Entry 7QPG (electron microscopy, 3.90 A resolution); this record covers chains C and X of the 6 polymer chains in the assembly.

[Chain C]
Name: Protein zwilch homolog
Source organism: Homo sapiens
UniProt: Q9H900 (ZWILC_HUMAN); residues 1-591 here = UniProt positions 1-591
Chain sequence (591 residues; row label = number of the first residue in the row):
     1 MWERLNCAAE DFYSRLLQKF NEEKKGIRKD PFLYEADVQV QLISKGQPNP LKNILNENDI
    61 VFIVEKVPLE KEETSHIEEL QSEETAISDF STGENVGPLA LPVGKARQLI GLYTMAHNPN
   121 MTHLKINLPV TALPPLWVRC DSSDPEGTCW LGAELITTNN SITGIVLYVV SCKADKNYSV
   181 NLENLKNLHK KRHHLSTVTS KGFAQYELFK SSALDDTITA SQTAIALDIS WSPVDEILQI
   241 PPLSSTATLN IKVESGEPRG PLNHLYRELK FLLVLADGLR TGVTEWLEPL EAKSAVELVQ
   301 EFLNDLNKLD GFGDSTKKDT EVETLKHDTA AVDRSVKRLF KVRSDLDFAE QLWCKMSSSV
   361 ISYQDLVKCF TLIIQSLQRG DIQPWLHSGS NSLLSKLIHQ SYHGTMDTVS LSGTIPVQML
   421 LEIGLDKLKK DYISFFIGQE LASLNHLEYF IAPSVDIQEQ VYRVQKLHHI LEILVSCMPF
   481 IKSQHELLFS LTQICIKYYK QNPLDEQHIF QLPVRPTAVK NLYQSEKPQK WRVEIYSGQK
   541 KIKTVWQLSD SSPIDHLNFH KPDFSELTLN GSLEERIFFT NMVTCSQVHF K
Reported in the primary citation:
  - mutagenesis - E422A/D426A: unchanged binding to Spindly

[Chain X]
Name: Centromere/kinetochore protein zw10 homolog
Source organism: Homo sapiens
UniProt: O43264 (ZW10_HUMAN); residues 1-779 here = UniProt positions 1-779
Chain sequence (779 residues; row label = number of the first residue in the row):
     1 MASFVTEVLA HSGRLEKEDL GTRISRLTRR VEEIKGEVCN MISKKYSEFL PSMQSAQGLI
    61 TQVDKLSEDI DLLKSRIESE VRRDLHVSTG EFTDLKQQLE RDSVVLSLLK QLQEFSTAIE
   121 EYNCALTEKK YVTGAQRLEE AQKCLKLLKS RKCFDLKILK SLSMELTIQK QNILYHLGEE
   181 WQKLIVWKFP PSKDTSSLES YLQTELHLYT EQSHKEEKTP MPPISSVLLA FSVLGELHSK
   241 LKSFGQMLLK YILRPLASCP SLHAVIESQP NIVIIRFESI MTNLEYPSPS EVFTKIRLVL
   301 EVLQKQLLDL PLDTDLENEK TSTVPLAEML GDMIWEDLSE CLIKNCLVYS IPTNSSKLQQ
   361 YEEIIQSTEE FENALKEMRF LKGDTTDLLK YARNINSHFA NKKCQDVIVA ARNLMTSEIH
   421 NTVKIIPDSK INVPELPTPD EDNKLEVQKV SNTQYHEVMN LEPENTLDQH SFSLPTCRIS
   481 ESVKKLMELA YQTLLEATTS SDQCAVQLFY SVRNIFHLFH DVVPTYHKEN LQKLPQLAAI
   541 HHNNCMYIAH HLLTLGHQFR LRLAPILCDG TATFVDLVPG FRRLGTECFL AQMRAQKGEL
   601 LERLSSARNF SNMDDEENYS AASKAVRQVL HQLKRLGIVW QDVLPVNIYC KAMGTLLNTA
   661 ISEVIGKITA LEDISTEDGD RLYSLCKTVM DEGPQVFAPL SEESKNKKYQ EEVPVYVPKW
   721 MPFKELMMML QASLQEIGDR WADGKGPLAA AFSSSEVKAL IRALFQNTER RAAALAKIK

[Interface between chain C and chain X]
Contacting residue pairs - 6 pairs, chain C then chain X:
  Gln378(C) - Pro51(X)
  Gln378(C) - Gln54(X)  hydrogen bond
  Arg379(C) - Pro51(X)
  Thr405(C) - Gln54(X)  hydrogen bond
  Met406(C) - Gln54(X)
  Thr408(C) - Gln54(X)
Also at the interface, not in a pair above, chain C (6 interface residues in all): Asp407
Also at the interface, not in a pair above, chain X (4 interface residues in all): Leu50, Ser55

[In short]
Chain C and chain X form an interface of 6 and 4 residues respectively, with 2 hydrogen bonds. Among the polar
pairs are Gln378(C)-Gln54(X) and Thr405(C)-Gln54(X). From the paper: E422A/D426A of chain C leave binding to
Spindly unchanged.
Here chain C is Protein zwilch homolog and chain X is Centromere/kinetochore protein zw10 homolog, both from
Homo sapiens. Entry 7QPG (Human RZZ kinetochore corona complex) was determined by electron microscopy.
